PDB entry 7RYC | electron microscopy, 2.90 A resolution | chains D and E of the 5 polymer chains in the assembly

# Chain D
Molecule: Guanine nucleotide-binding protein G(I)/G(S)/G(O) subunit gamma-2, Guanine nucleotide-binding protein G(i) subunit alpha-2, Guanine nucleotide-binding protein G(s) subunit alpha isoforms short
Organism: Homo sapiens
Sequence (326 residues; row label = number of the first residue in the row; note: 920 numbers in that range are skipped by the numbering (no residue carries them; nothing is unmodelled there)):
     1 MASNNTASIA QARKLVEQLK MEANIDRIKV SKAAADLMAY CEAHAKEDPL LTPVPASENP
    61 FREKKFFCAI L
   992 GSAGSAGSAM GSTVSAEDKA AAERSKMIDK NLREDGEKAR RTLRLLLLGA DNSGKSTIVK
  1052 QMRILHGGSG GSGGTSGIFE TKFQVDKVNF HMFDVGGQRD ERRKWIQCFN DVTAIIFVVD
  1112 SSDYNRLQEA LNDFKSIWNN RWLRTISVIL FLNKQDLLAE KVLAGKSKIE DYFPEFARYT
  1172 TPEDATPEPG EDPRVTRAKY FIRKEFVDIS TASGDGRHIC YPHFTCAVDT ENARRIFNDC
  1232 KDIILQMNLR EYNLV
Disordered / not traced: 1-10, 62-71, 992-1004, 1052-1067, 1088-1092, 1174-1182

# Chain E
Molecule: scFv16
Organism: Mus musculus
Notes: antibody fragment or engineered binder
Sequence (260 residues; row label = number of the first residue in the row):
     1 DVQLVESGGG LVQPGGSRKL SCSASGFAFS SFGMHWVRQA PEKGLEWVAY ISSGSGTIYY
    61 ADTVKGRFTI SRDDPKNTLF LQMTSLRSED TAMYYCVRSI YYYGSSPFDF WGQGTTLTVS
   121 SGGGGSGGGG SGGGGSDIVM TQATSSVPVT PGESVSISCR SSKSLLHSNG NTYLYWFLQR
   181 PGQSPQLLIY RMSNLASGVP DRFSGSGSGT AFTLTISRLE AEDVGVYYCM QHLEYPLTFG
   241 AGTKLELKAA AASSEDLYFQ
Disordered / not traced: 1, 121-135, 150, 248-260
Disulfides: C159-C229

# Chain D / chain E interface
Contacting residue pairs (15):
  S1006(D) - H167(E)  hydrogen bond
  S1006(D) - N169(E)
  S1006(D) - Y173(E)  hydrogen bond
  A1007(D) - H232(E)
  A1007(D) - L233(E)
  E1008(D) - Y101(E)
  E1008(D) - P107(E)
  E1008(D) - Y173(E)
  E1008(D) - Y175(E)  hydrogen bond
  E1008(D) - R191(E)  salt bridge
  A1011(D) - Y101(E)  hydrophobic
  E1014(D) - S52(E)  hydrogen bond
  E1014(D) - T57(E)
  R1015(D) - Y101(E)
  R1015(D) - Y102(E)
Interface residues without a listed pair, chain D (8 interface residues in all): K1010, A1012
Interface residues without a listed pair, chain E (16 interface residues in all): S53, G56, Y59, Y235

# Overview
The interface between chain D and chain E involves 8 residues on one side and 16 on the other, with 4 hydrogen
bonds and 1 salt bridge. Among the polar pairs are E1008(D)-R191(E), S1006(D)-H167(E) and S1006(D)-Y173(E).
Chain D is Guanine nucleotide-binding protein G(I)/G(S)/G(O) subunit gamma-2, Guanine nucleotide-binding
protein G(i) subunit alpha-2, Guanine nucleotide-binding protein G(s) subunit alpha isoforms short (Homo
sapiens) and chain E is scFv16 (Mus musculus); the structure, Oxytocin receptor (OTR) bound to oxytocin in
complex with a heterotrimeric Gq protein, was determined by electron microscopy.
